9NHL - chains Y and C of the 8 polymer chains in the assembly; structure by electron microscopy, 3.70 A resolution.

# Chain Y
Name: BG505-CH505 Envelope glycoprotein gp120
From: Human immunodeficiency virus 1
Sequence (504 residues; each row starts with the number of its first residue; note: 15 numbers in that range are skipped by the numbering (no residue carries them; nothing is unmodelled there); numbers below 1 keep their minus sign (Met-4 is residue -4)):
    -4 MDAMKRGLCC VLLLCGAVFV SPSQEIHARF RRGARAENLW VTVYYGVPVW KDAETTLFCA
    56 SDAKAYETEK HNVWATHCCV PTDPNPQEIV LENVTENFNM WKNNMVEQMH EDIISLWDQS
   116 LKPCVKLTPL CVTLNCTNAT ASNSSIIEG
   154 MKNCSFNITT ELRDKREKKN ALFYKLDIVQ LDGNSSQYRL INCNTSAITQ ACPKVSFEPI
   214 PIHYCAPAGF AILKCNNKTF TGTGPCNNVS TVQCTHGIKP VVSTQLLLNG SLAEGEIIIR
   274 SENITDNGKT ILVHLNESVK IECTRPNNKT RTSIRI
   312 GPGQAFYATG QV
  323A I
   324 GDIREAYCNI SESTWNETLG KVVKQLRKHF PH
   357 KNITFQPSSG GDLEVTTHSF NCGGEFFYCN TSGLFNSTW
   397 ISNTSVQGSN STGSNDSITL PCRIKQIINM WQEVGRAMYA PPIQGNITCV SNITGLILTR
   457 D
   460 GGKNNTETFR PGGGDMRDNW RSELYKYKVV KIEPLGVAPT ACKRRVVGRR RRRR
Disordered / not traced: -4 to 31, 57-65, 397-411, 460-463, 506-513
Disulfides: Cys54-Cys73, Cys119-Cys205, Cys126-Cys196, Cys131-Cys157, Cys218-Cys247, Cys228-Cys239, Cys296-Cys331, Cys378-Cys445, Cys385-Cys418
Glycans and other covalent adducts: N-acetylglucosamine (NAG) linked to Asn130, Asn156, Asn160, Asn197, Asn230, Asn241, Asn262, Asn289, Asn301, Asn332, Asn386, Asn442, Asn448
From the paper describing this entry:
  - post-translational modification sites: Asn88, Asn241

# Chain C
Name: BG505-CH505 Envelope glycoprotein gp120
From: Human immunodeficiency virus 1
Sequence (504 residues; numbered -4 to 513 plus 1 insertion-coded residue; 15 numbers in that range are skipped by the numbering (no residue carries them; nothing is unmodelled there); the number before each row is that of its first residue; numbers below 1 keep their minus sign (Met-4 is residue -4)):
    -4 MDAMKRGLCC VLLLCGAVFV SPSQEIHARF RRGARAENLW VTVYYGVPVW KDAETTLFCA
    56 SDAKAYETEK HNVWATHCCV PTDPNPQEIV LENVTENFNM WKNNMVEQMH EDIISLWDQS
   116 LKPCVKLTPL CVTLNCTNAT ASNSSIIEG
   154 MKNCSFNITT ELRDKREKKN ALFYKLDIVQ LDGNSSQYRL INCNTSAITQ ACPKVSFEPI
   214 PIHYCAPAGF AILKCNNKTF TGTGPCNNVS TVQCTHGIKP VVSTQLLLNG SLAEGEIIIR
   274 SENITDNGKT ILVHLNESVK IECTRPNNKT RTSIRI
   311 GPGQAFYATG QV
  323A I
   324 GDIREAYCNI SESTWNETLG KVVKQLRKHF PH
   357 KNITFQPSSG GDLEVTTHSF NCGGEFFYCN TSGLFNSTW
   397 ISNTSVQGSN STGSNDSITL PCRIKQIINM WQEVGRAMYA PPIQGNITCV SNITGLILTR
   457 D
   460 GGKNNTETFR PGGGDMRDNW RSELYKYKVV KIEPLGVAPT ACKRRVVGRR RRRR
Disordered / not traced: -4 to 31, 57-65, 397-411, 460-463, 507-513
Disulfides: Cys54-Cys73, Cys119-Cys205, Cys126-Cys196, Cys131-Cys157, Cys218-Cys247, Cys228-Cys239, Cys296-Cys331, Cys378-Cys445, Cys385-Cys418
Glycans and other covalent adducts: N-acetylglucosamine (NAG) linked to Asn88, Asn130, Asn160, Asn173, Asn197, Asn230, Asn241, Asn262, Asn289, Asn301, Asn332, Asn386, Asn442, Asn448
From the paper describing this entry:
  - post-translational modification sites: Asn88, Asn241

# Chain Y / chain C interface
Contacting residue pairs (17):
  Thr123(Y) with Arg166(C)
  Pro124(Y) with Arg166(C)
  Cys126(Y) with Leu165(C); Arg166(C), hydrogen bond (backbone-backbone)
  Val127(Y) with Leu165(C); Asp167(C)
  Thr128(Y) with Leu165(C); Asp167(C), hydrogen bond; Lys168(C)
  Leu184(Y) with Leu165(C), hydrophobic
  Asp185(Y) with Lys168(C), salt bridge
  Arg192(Y) with Glu164(C), salt bridge; Leu165(C)
  Asn197(Y) with Arg308(C), hydrogen bond (backbone-side chain)
  Thr198(Y) with Pro312(C); Gly313(C)
  Ser199(Y) with Pro312(C)
Other interface residues (no listed pair), chain Y (13 interface residues in all): Cys196, Ala200

# Overview
The interface between chain Y and chain C involves 13 residues on one side and 8 on the other; the contacts
include 3 hydrogen bonds and 2 salt bridges. Among the polar pairs are Asp185(Y)-Lys168(C),
Arg192(Y)-Glu164(C) and Thr128(Y)-Asp167(C). The paper reports modification sites Asn88(Y), Asn241(Y) and
Asn88(C) among others.
Chain Y and chain C are both BG505-CH505 Envelope glycoprotein gp120 (Human immunodeficiency virus 1); the
structure, BG505-CH505 Env glycoprotein in complex with NHP pAb FP-1 isolated from animal RUu18 at week 14,
was determined by electron microscopy (same publication as 9NHH, 9NHI, 9NHJ, 9NHK, 9NHM, 9NHN, 9NHO and 9NI9).
